Entry 8RJW (electron microscopy, 2.30 A resolution); this record covers chains F and G of the 10 polymer chains in the assembly.

[Chain F (and G)]
Molecule: DNA repair protein RAD52 homolog
Organism: Homo sapiens
Notes: chain G of this document is another copy of the same molecule, construct and numbering; everything in this record applies to it too
UniProt: P43351 (RAD52_HUMAN); residue numbers follow UniProt; this construct covers 1-418
Sequence (418 residues; each row starts with the number of its first residue):
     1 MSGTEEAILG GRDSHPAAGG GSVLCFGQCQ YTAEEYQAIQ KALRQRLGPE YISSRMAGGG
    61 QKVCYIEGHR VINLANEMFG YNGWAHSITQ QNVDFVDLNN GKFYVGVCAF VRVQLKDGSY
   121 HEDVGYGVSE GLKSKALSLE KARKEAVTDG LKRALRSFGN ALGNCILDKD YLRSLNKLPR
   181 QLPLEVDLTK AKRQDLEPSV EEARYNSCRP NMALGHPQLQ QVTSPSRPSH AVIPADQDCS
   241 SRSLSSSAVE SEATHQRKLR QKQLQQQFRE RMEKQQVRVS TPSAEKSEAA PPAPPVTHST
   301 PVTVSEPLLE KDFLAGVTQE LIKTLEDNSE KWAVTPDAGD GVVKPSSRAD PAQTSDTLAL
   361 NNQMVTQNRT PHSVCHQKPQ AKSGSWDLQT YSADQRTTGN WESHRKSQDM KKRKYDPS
Not modelled in the structure: 1-25, 58-60, 177-185, 205-418 (chain G: 1-25, 55-61, 168-418)
Curated features (UniProtKB/Swiss-Prot):
  - DNA-binding region: K152 to R156
  - modified residue: Y104 (Phosphotyrosine), S199 (Phosphoserine), T318 (Phosphothreonine), T335 (Phosphothreonine)
  - mutagenesis: R55 (R55A: Abolishes ssDNA-binding), Y65 (Y65A: Moderately defective in both ss and dsDNA-binding), K152 (K152A: Abolishes ssDNA-binding), R153 (R153A: Moderately defective in both ss and dsDNA-binding), R156 (R156A: Moderately defective in both ss and dsDNA-binding)
What the authors report for this chain:
  - binding site for ssDNA: R55, K152

[Chain F / chain G interface]
Residue-residue contacts - 49 pairs, chain F then chain G:
  Y31(F) with Y81(G)
  Y36(F) with Y81(G), hydrophobic; N82(G)
  I39(F) with Y81(G), hydrophobic
  Q40(F) with G80(G)
  L43(F) with Y81(G), hydrophobic
  R44(F) with E77(G), salt bridge
  D94(F) with L139(G); R143(G), salt bridge
  F95(F) with K135(G); A136(G), hydrophobic
  C108(F) with R143(G)
  F110(F) with I88(G), hydrophobic; Q91(G)
  D117(F) with F26(G); N82(G)
  G118(F) with F26(G)
  S119(F) with F26(G); N82(G), hydrogen bond (side chain-backbone)
  Y120(F) with A85(G); H86(G)
  H121(F) with W84(G); A85(G); H86(G), hydrogen bond
  E122(F) with H86(G), hydrogen bond (backbone-backbone); S87(G)
  D123(F) with V147(G)
  V124(F) with I88(G), hydrophobic; Q91(G); V147(G), hydrophobic
  Y126(F) with A136(G); L139(G); E140(G)
  V128(F) with A136(G), hydrophobic
  D149(F) with K144(G), salt bridge
  R153(F) with K144(G)
  S157(F) with N76(G); W84(G); H86(G)
  F158(F) with N76(G), hydrogen bond (backbone-side chain); Y81(G)
  G159(F) with N76(G)
  N160(F) with N73(G), hydrogen bond
  N164(F) with H69(G); I72(G); N73(G), hydrogen bond
  L167(F) with H69(G)
  D168(F) with H69(G)
  K169(F) with E67(G), salt bridge
Interface residues without a listed pair, chain F (36 interface residues in all): E35, F79, N92, V105, L115, E130
Interface residues without a listed pair, chain G (29 interface residues in all): R70, F79, R112, Q114, S134, T148

[Summary]
The interface between chain F and chain G involves 36 residues on one side and 29 on the other, with 6
hydrogen bonds and 4 salt bridges. Polar pairs include R44(F)-E77(G), D94(F)-R143(G) and D149(F)-K144(G). The
paper reports a binding site for ssDNA at R55(F) and K152(F).
Chain F and chain G are both DNA repair protein RAD52 homolog (Homo sapiens); the structure, Human RAD52 open
ring - ssDNA complex, was determined by electron microscopy (same publication as 8RIL, 8RJ3 and 8RK2).
